Entry 8CVI (electron microscopy, 3.40 A resolution); this record covers chains N and Y of the 33 polymer chains in the assembly.

# Chain N (and Y)
Protein: Flagellin
Organism: Escherichia coli
Notes: chain Y of this document is another copy of the same molecule, construct and numbering; everything in this record applies to it too
Reference sequence: B7USU2 (FLIC_ECO27); residues 1-548 here = UniProt positions 1-548
Amino-acid sequence (548 residues; numbered 1 to 548; the number before each row is that of its first residue):
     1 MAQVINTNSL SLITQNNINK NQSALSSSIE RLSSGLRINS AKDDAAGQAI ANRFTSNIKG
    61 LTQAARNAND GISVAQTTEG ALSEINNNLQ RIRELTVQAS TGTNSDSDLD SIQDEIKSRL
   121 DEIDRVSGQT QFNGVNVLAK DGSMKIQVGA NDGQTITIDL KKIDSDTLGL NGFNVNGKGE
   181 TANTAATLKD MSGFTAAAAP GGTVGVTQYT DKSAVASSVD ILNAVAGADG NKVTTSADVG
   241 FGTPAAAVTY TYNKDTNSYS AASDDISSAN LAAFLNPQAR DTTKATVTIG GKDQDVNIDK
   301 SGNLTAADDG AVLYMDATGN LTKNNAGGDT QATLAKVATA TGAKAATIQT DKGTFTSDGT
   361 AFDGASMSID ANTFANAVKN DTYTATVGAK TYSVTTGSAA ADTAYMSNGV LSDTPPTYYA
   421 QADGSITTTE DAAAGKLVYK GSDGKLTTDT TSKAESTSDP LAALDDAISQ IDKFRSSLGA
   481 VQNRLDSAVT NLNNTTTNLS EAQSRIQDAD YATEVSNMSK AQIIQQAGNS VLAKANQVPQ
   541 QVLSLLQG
Not modelled in the structure: 1-2, 178-454, 548

# Interface between chain N and chain Y
Contacting residue pairs - 13 pairs, chain N then chain Y:
  Ala512(N) - Gln15(Y)  hydrogen bond (backbone-side chain)
  Thr513(N) - Gln15(Y)
  Ser516(N) - Ser11(Y)
  Ser516(N) - Gln15(Y)
  Ser516(N) - Asn536(Y)  hydrogen bond
  Lys520(N) - Ile5(Y)
  Lys520(N) - Asn6(Y)
  Ile523(N) - Ile5(Y)  hydrophobic
  Ile523(N) - Leu543(Y)  hydrophobic
  Ile524(N) - Ile5(Y)  hydrophobic
  Gln526(N) - Leu543(Y)
  Ala527(N) - Leu546(Y)  hydrophobic
  Lys534(N) - Leu546(Y)
Also at the interface, not in a pair above, chain N (11 interface residues in all): Ser530, Val531
Also at the interface, not in a pair above, chain Y (11 interface residues in all): Leu532, Pro539, Gln540, Gln547

# In short
The chain N/chain Y interface involves 11 residues from each chain, with 2 hydrogen bonds. Polar contacts
include Ala512(N)-Gln15(Y) and Ser516(N)-Asn536(Y).
Both chains are Flagellin (Escherichia coli). Entry 8CVI (Cryo-EM structure of the supercoiled EPEC H6
flagellar filament core Curly I waveform) was determined by electron microscopy (same publication as 8CWM,
8CXM and 8CYE).
